8EE8 - chains C and D of the 8 polymer chains in the assembly; structure by X-ray diffraction, 2.80 A resolution.

# Chain C
Molecule: rhMZ100-C antibody light chain
Source organism: Macaca mulatta
Notes: antibody fragment or engineered binder
Amino-acid sequence (219 residues; each row starts with the number of its first residue; numbering starts at 0):
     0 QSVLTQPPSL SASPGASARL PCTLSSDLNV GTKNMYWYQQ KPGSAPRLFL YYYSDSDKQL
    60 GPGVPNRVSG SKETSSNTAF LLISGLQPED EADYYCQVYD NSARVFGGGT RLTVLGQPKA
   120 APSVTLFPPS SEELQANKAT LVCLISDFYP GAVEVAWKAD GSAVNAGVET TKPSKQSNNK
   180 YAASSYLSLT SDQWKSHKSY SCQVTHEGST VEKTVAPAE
Not modelled in the structure: 0, 218
Cystine bridges: Cys21-Cys95, Cys142-Cys201

# Chain D
Molecule: rhMZ100-C antibody heavy chain
Source organism: Macaca mulatta
Notes: antibody fragment or engineered binder
Amino-acid sequence (222 residues; row label = number of the first residue in the row):
     1 EVQLVESGGG LVQPGGSLRL SCAASGFTFS SDGMSWVRQA PGKGLEWVSY ISSGGATTYY
    61 ADSVKGRFTI SRDNSKNTLS LQMNSLRGED TAVYYCAKDI TAPGRNGLDS WGQGVVVTVS
   121 SASTKGPSVF PLAPSSRSTS ESTAALGCLV KDYFPEPVTV SWNSGSLTSG VHTFPAVLQS
   181 SGLYSLSSVV TVPSSSLGTQ TYVCNVNHKP SNTKVDKRVE IK
Not modelled in the structure: 1, 219-222

# Interface between chain C and chain D
Residue-residue contacts - 66 pairs, chain C then chain D:
  Asn33(C) with Gly104(D)
  Tyr35(C) with Asn106(D), hydrogen bond (side chain-backbone); Gly107(D)
  Tyr37(C) with Leu108(D), hydrogen bond (side chain-backbone); Trp111(D), hydrophobic
  Gln39(C) with Gln39(D), hydrogen bond; Tyr95(D), hydrogen bond
  Ser43(C) with Gln113(D)
  Ala44(C) with Tyr95(D), hydrophobic; Gly112(D); Gln113(D)
  Pro45(C) with Leu45(D), hydrophobic; Tyr95(D); Trp111(D)
  Leu47(C) with Leu108(D); Asp109(D)
  Tyr50(C) with Gly104(D), hydrogen bond (side chain-backbone); Arg105(D)
  Gln58(C) with Arg105(D), hydrogen bond
  Tyr94(C) with Gln39(D), hydrogen bond; Gly44(D); Leu45(D)
  Tyr98(C) with Asp99(D), hydrogen bond; Asn106(D); Gly107(D), hydrogen bond (side chain-backbone); Leu108(D)
  Ser101(C) with Trp47(D); Tyr59(D)
  Arg103(C) with Trp47(D); Tyr50(D); Asp99(D), salt bridge
  Phe105(C) with Leu45(D); Glu46(D); Trp47(D); Leu108(D), hydrophobic
  Thr124(C) with Ala145(D)
  Phe126(C) with Leu132(D), hydrophobic; Ala145(D), hydrophobic; Leu146(D); Gly147(D); Val189(D), hydrophobic
  Pro127(C) with Ala133(D); Pro134(D); Ser135(D)
  Ser129(C) with Pro131(D), hydrogen bond (side chain-backbone); Leu132(D); Ala133(D)
  Glu131(C) with Pro131(D); Lys217(D), salt bridge; Arg218(D)
  Glu132(C) with Phe130(D)
  Thr139(C) with Leu149(D)
  Val141(C) with Leu132(D), hydrophobic
  Leu143(C) with Phe174(D), hydrophobic; Val189(D), hydrophobic
  Ile144(C) with Phe174(D)
  Thr170(C) with Val177(D)
  Lys171(C) with Gly42(D)
  Ser173(C) with Pro175(D)
  Ala181(C) with Phe174(D), hydrophobic
  Ala182(C) with Phe174(D)
  Ser183(C) with Phe174(D)
  Tyr185(C) with Leu149(D), hydrophobic; Ser187(D), hydrogen bond
  Val214(C) with Ser136(D)
  Ala215(C) with Ser135(D)
Other interface residues (no listed pair), chain C (41 interface residues in all): Arg46, Gln96, Ala102, Gln175, Ser187, Lys212, Thr213
Other interface residues (no listed pair), chain D (44 interface residues in all): Val37, Pro41, Lys43, Ser138, Lys151, His172, Leu186

# Overview
Chain C and chain D form an interface of 41 and 44 residues respectively, with 11 hydrogen bonds and 2 salt
bridges. Polar contacts include Arg103(C)-Asp99(D), Glu131(C)-Lys217(D) and Tyr35(C)-Asn106(D).
Here chain C is rhMZ100-C antibody light chain and chain D is rhMZ100-C antibody heavy chain, both from Macaca
mulatta. Entry 8EE8 (Crystal structure of a NHP anti-ZIKV neutralizing antibody rhMZ100-C in complex with ZIKV
E glycoprotein) was determined by X-ray diffraction together with 8EED, 8EEE, 8EEZ, 8EF0 and 8EF2 from the
same study.
